1NBM - chains E and G of the 7 polymer chains in the assembly; structure by X-ray diffraction, 3.00 A resolution.

[Chain E]
Molecule: F1-atpase
Organism: Bos taurus
Notes: EC 3.6.1.34
UniProtKB: P00829 (ATPB_BOVIN); residues -3 to 476 here correspond to UniProt positions 47-526 (UniProt number = residue number + 50)
Chain sequence (480 residues; each row starts with the number of its first residue; numbers below 1 keep their minus sign (Ala-3 is residue -3)):
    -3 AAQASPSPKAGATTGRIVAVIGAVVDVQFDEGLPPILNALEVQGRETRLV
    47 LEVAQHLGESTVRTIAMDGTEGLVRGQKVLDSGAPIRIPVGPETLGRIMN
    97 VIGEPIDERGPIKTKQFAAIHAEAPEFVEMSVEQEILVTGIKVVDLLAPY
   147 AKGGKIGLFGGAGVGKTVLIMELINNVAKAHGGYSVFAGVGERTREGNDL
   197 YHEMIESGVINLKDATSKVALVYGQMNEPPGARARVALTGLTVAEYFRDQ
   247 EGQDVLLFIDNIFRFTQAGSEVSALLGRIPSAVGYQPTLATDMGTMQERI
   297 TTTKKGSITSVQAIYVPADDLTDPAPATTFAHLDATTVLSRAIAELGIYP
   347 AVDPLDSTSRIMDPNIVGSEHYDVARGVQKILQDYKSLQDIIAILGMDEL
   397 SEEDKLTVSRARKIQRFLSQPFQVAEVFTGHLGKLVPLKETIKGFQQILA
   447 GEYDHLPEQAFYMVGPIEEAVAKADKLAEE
Not modelled in the structure: -3 to 8, 475-476
Sequence notes: modified residue (311)
Modified positions: Tyr311 (aminobenzofurazan-o-tyrosine; TYN)
UniProt features mapped onto this chain:
  - binding site (ADP): Gly159, Val160, Gly161, Lys162, Thr163, Val164
  - binding site (ATP): Gly159, Gly161, Lys162, Thr163, Val164, Arg189
  - binding site (phosphate): Gly159, Val160, Gly161, Lys162, Thr163
  - binding site (Mg(2+)): Thr163, Glu188
  - modified residue: Lys74 (N6-acetyllysine), Lys111 (N6-acetyllysine), Lys148 (N6-acetyllysine), Lys209 (N6-acetyllysine), Lys214 (N6-acetyllysine), Thr262 (Phosphothreonine), Ser365 (Phosphoserine), Lys376 (N6-acetyllysine), Ser383 (Phosphoserine), Lys430 (N6-acetyllysine), Lys435 (N6-acetyllysine), Lys472 (N6-acetyllysine)
  - glycosylation: Ser56 (O-linked (GlcNAc) serine)

[Chain G]
Molecule: F1-atpase
Organism: Bos taurus
Notes: EC 3.6.1.34
UniProtKB: P05631 (ATPG_BOVIN); residues 1-272 here correspond to UniProt positions 26-297 (UniProt number = residue number + 25)
Chain sequence (272 residues; row label = number of the first residue in the row):
     1 ATLKDITRRLKSIKNIQKITKSMKMVAAAKYARAERELKPARVYGVGSLA
    51 LYEKADIKTPEDKKKHLIIGVSSDRGLCGAIHSSVAKQMKSEAANLAAAG
   101 KEVKIIGVGDKIRSILHRTHSDQFLVTFKEVGRRPPTFGDASVIALELLN
   151 SGYEFDEGSIIFNRFRSVISYKTEEKPIFSLDTISSAESMSIYDDIDADV
   201 LRNYQEYSLANIIYYSLKESTTSEQSARMTAMDNASKNASEMIDKLTLTF
   251 NRTRQAVITKELIEIISGAAAL
Not modelled in the structure: 45-76, 91-208
UniProt features mapped onto this chain:
  - modified residue: Lys14 (N6-acetyllysine), Lys24 (N6-succinyllysine), Lys30 (N6-acetyllysine), Lys90 (N6-acetyllysine), Ser121 (Phosphoserine), Lys129 (N6-acetyllysine), Lys172 (N6-acetyllysine), Lys245 (N6-succinyllysine)

[Chain E / chain G interface]
Pairs across the interface (19):
  Ile275(E) with Ile266(G), hydrophobic
  Pro276(E) with Leu262(G), hydrophobic; Ile266(G)
  Ala278(E) with Thr259(G)
  Val279(E) with Gln255(G); Ile258(G), hydrophobic; Thr259(G), hydrogen bond (backbone-side chain)
  Gly280(E) with Leu262(G)
  Ala314(E) with Arg254(G)
  Asp316(E) with Asn251(G), hydrogen bond; Arg254(G), salt bridge; Gln255(G), hydrogen bond
  Thr318(E) with Gln255(G), hydrogen bond
  Asp319(E) with Arg254(G), salt bridge; Gln255(G)
  Pro320(E) with Gln255(G)
  Ile390(E) with Met25(G), hydrophobic; Ala28(G), hydrophobic; Ala32(G)
Also at the interface, not in a pair above, chain E (15 interface residues in all): Ser277, Pro313, Asp315, Leu391
Also at the interface, not in a pair above, chain G (12 interface residues in all): Ala29, Tyr31

[Overview]
Chain E and chain G form an interface of 15 and 12 residues respectively; the contacts include 4 hydrogen
bonds and 2 salt bridges. Among the polar pairs are Asp316(E)-Arg254(G), Asp319(E)-Arg254(G) and
Val279(E)-Thr259(G).
Chain E is F1-atpase and chain G is F1-atpase, both from Bos taurus; the structure, The structure of bovine
F1-atpase covalently inhibited with 4-chloro-7-nitrobenzofurazan, was determined by X-ray diffraction.
